Entry 2AFF (solution NMR); this record covers chains A and B.

== Chain A ==
Protein: Antigen KI-67
Source organism: Homo sapiens
Notes: fragment: FHA domain
Reference sequence: P46013 (KI67_HUMAN); numbering as in UniProt (aligned over 1-120)
Sequence (120 residues; numbered 1 to 120; the number before each row is that of its first residue):
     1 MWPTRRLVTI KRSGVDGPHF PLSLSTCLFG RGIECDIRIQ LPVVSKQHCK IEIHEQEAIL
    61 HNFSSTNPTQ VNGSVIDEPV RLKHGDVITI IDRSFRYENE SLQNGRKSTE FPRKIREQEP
Disordered / not traced: 1-2, 101-120
From the paper describing this entry:
  - contacts within the chain: Ser-45/His-48, Val-43/Asn-67 (hydrogen bond)

== Chain B ==
Protein: MKI67 FHA domain interacting nucleolar phosphoprotein
Source organism: Homo sapiens
Reference sequence: Q9BYG3 (MK67I_HUMAN); numbering as in UniProt (aligned over 226-269)
Sequence (44 residues; each row starts with the number of its first residue):
   226 KTVDSQGPTP VCTPTFLERR KSQVAELNDD DKDDEIVFKQ PISC
Disordered / not traced: 226-227, 268-269
Modified positions: Ser-230 (phosphoserine; SEP); Thr-234 (phosphothreonine; TPO); Thr-238 (phosphothreonine; TPO)
UniProt features mapped onto this chain:
  - modified residue: Ser-230 (Phosphoserine), Thr-234 (Phosphothreonine), Thr-238 (Phosphothreonine), Arg-244 (Omega-N-methylated arginine), Arg-245 (Omega-N-methylated arginine), Ser-247 (Phosphoserine)
  - mutagenesis: Ser-230 (S230A: Loss of phosphorylation site), Thr-234 (T234A: Loss of phosphorylation site. Abrogates interaction with MKI67), Pro-235 (P235A: Reduces phosphorylation at T-234), Thr-238 (T238A: Loss of phosphorylation site. Abrogates interaction with MKI67), Pro-239 (P239A: Reduces phosphorylation at T-234 and T-238)
From the paper describing this entry:
  - post-translational modification sites: Ser-230, Thr-234, Thr-238
  - mutagenesis - S230A, V236A, C237A: decreased binding to Antigen KI-67 (chain A)
  - mutagenesis - P233A: unchanged binding to Antigen KI-67 (chain A)
  - contacts within the chain: Thr-238/Thr-240 (hydrogen bond)
  - conformationally variable residues (order/disorder transition): Pro-239 to Glu-251, Glu-260 to Lys-264

== Interface between chain A and chain B ==
Contacting residue pairs - 62 pairs, chain A then chain B:
  Thr-9(A) / Ile-261(B)
  Thr-9(A) / Phe-263(B)
  Lys-11(A) / Asp-256(B)
  Lys-11(A) / Lys-257(B)
  Lys-11(A) / Asp-259(B)
  Arg-12(A) / Arg-245(B)
  Arg-12(A) / Val-249(B)
  Arg-12(A) / Leu-252(B)
  Arg-12(A) / Glu-260(B)
  Pro-18(A) / Phe-263(B)
  His-19(A) / Ile-267(B)
  Phe-20(A) / Phe-263(B)
  Phe-20(A) / Gln-265(B)
  Phe-20(A) / Ile-267(B)
  Pro-21(A) / Gln-265(B)
  Pro-21(A) / Pro-266(B)
  Pro-21(A) / Ile-267(B)
  Ser-23(A) / Gln-265(B)
  Leu-24(A) / Gln-265(B)
  Arg-31(A) / Asp-229(B)
  Arg-31(A) / Ser-230(B)
  Arg-31(A) / Gly-232(B)
  Arg-31(A) / Pro-233(B)
  Arg-31(A) / Thr-234(B)
  Ile-33(A) / Ser-230(B)
  Ile-33(A) / Lys-264(B)
  Glu-34(A) / Lys-264(B)
  Cys-35(A) / Lys-264(B)
  Asp-36(A) / Phe-263(B)
  Asp-36(A) / Lys-264(B)
  Ile-37(A) / Ile-261(B)
  Ile-37(A) / Val-262(B)
  Arg-38(A) / Ile-261(B)
  Arg-38(A) / Val-262(B)
  Ile-39(A) / Glu-260(B)
  Gln-40(A) / Asp-259(B)
  Gln-40(A) / Glu-260(B)
  Leu-41(A) / Phe-241(B)
  Leu-41(A) / Arg-245(B)
  Leu-41(A) / Glu-260(B)
  Pro-42(A) / Val-228(B)
  Pro-42(A) / Pro-233(B)
  Pro-42(A) / Pro-235(B)
  Val-43(A) / Pro-235(B)
  Val-43(A) / Phe-241(B)
  Val-44(A) / Thr-234(B)
  Ser-45(A) / Thr-234(B)
  Lys-46(A) / Ser-230(B)
  Lys-46(A) / Gln-231(B)
  Lys-46(A) / Gly-232(B)
  Lys-46(A) / Thr-234(B)
  Thr-66(A) / Thr-234(B)
  Thr-66(A) / Val-236(B)
  Asn-67(A) / Pro-235(B)
  Asn-67(A) / Val-236(B)
  Asn-67(A) / Cys-237(B)
  Ile-91(A) / Cys-237(B)
  Ile-91(A) / Phe-241(B)
  Ile-91(A) / Leu-242(B)
  Asp-92(A) / Leu-242(B)
  Asp-92(A) / Arg-245(B)
  Phe-95(A) / Ile-261(B)
Other interface residues (no listed pair), chain A (33 interface residues in all): Ile-10, Ser-13, Gly-32, Arg-93
Other interface residues (no listed pair), chain B (27 interface residues in all): Gln-248
Interface features reported in the paper:
  - residue pairs: Arg-31(A)/Thr-234(B) (hydrogen bond), Val-43(A)/Phe-241(B) (hydrophobic contact), Val-43(A)/Thr-234(B) (hydrophobic contact), Ser-45(A)/Thr-234(B) (hydrogen bond), Lys-46(A)/Thr-234(B) (hydrogen bond), Thr-66(A)/Thr-234(B) (hydrogen bond), Asn-67(A)/Pro-235(B) (hydrogen bond), Ile-91(A)/Cys-237(B) (hydrophobic contact), Cys-237(B)/Asn-67(A) (backbone contact)
  - interface residues, chain A: Thr-9(A), Phe-20(A), Ile-33(A), Ile-37(A), Arg-38(A), Ile-39(A), Gln-40(A), Leu-41(A), Pro-42(A), Ile-91(A), Phe-95(A)
  - interface residues, chain B: Leu-242(B), Arg-245(B), Glu-260(B), Ile-261(B), Val-262(B), Phe-263(B)
  - hot spots on chain B (mutagenesis) - T234A (Kd 131 mM), T234S (a factor of 71), P235A: decreased binding to Antigen KI-67 (chain A)

== Summary ==
33 residues of chain A and 27 residues of chain B are in contact. The paper describes hydrogen bonds between
Arg-31(A) and Thr-234(B), Ser-45(A) and Thr-234(B) and Lys-46(A) and Thr-234(B) among others; hydrophobic
contacts between Val-43(A) and Phe-241(B), Val-43(A) and Thr-234(B) and Ile-91(A) and Cys-237(B); a contact
between Cys-237(B) and Asn-67(A). The paper reports that S230A, V236A and C237A of chain B, among others,
reduce binding to Antigen KI-67 (chain A); interface residues Thr-9(A), Phe-20(A) and Leu-242(B) among others;
7 substitutions were tested in all.
Here chain A is Antigen KI-67 and chain B is MKI67 FHA domain interacting nucleolar phosphoprotein, both from
Homo sapiens. Entry 2AFF (The solution structure of the Ki67FHA/hNIFK(226-269)3P complex) was determined by
solution NMR.
